PDB entry 6MMW | electron microscopy, 6.20 A resolution (low resolution: residue-level contacts below are approximate; hydrogen-bond / salt-bridge calls are withheld) | chains A and D of the 4 polymer chains in the assembly

== Chain A ==
Name: Glutamate receptor ionotropic, NMDA 1
From: Rattus norvegicus
UniProt: P35439 (NMDZ1_RAT), isoform P35439-5; residues 1-838 here = UniProt positions 1-838
Chain sequence (838 residues; row label = number of the first residue in the row):
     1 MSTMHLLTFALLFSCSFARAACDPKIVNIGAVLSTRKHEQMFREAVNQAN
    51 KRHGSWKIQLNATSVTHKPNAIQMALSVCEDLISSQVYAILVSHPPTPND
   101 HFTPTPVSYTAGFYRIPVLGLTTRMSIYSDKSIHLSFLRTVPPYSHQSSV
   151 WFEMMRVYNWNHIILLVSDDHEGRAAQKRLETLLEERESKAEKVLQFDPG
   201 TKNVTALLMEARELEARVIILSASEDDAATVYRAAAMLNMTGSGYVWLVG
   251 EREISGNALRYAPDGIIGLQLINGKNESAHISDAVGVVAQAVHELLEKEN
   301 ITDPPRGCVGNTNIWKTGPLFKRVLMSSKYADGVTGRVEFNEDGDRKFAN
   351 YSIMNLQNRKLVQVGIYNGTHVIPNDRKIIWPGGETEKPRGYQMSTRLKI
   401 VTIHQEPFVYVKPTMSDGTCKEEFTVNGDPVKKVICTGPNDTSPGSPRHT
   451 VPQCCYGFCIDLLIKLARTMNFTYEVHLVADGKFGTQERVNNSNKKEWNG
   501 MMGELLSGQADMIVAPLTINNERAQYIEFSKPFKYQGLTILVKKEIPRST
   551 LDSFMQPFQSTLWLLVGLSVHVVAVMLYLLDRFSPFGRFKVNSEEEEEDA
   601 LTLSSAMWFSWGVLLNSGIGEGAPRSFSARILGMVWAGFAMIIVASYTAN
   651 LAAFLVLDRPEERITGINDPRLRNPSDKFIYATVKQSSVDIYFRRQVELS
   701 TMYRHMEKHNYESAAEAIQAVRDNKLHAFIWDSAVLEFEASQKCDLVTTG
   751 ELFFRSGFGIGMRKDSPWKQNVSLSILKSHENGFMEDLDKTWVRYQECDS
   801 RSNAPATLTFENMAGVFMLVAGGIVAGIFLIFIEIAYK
Disordered / not traced: 1-24, 545-559, 586-600, 617-626, 798-806
Disulfide bonds: C420-C454, C436-C455
Covalently attached groups: N-acetylglucosamine (NAG) linked to N61, N203, N239, N276, N300, N350, N368, N440, N471, N491, N771
Swiss-Prot annotation at these positions:
  - region: L603 to P624 (Pore-forming)
  - binding site (glycine): P516, T518, R523, S688, D732
  - glycosylation (N-linked (GlcNAc...) asparagine): N61, N203, N239, N276, N300, N350, N368, N440, N471, N491, N674, N771

== Chain D ==
Name: Glutamate receptor ionotropic, NMDA 2A
From: Rattus norvegicus
UniProt: Q00959 (NMDE1_RAT); numbering as in UniProt (aligned over 1-837)
Chain sequence (837 residues; each row starts with the number of its first residue):
     1 MGRLGYWTLLVLPALLVWRDPAQNAAAEKGPPALNIAVLLGHSHDVTERE
    51 LRNLWGPEQATGLPLDVNVVALLMNRTDPKSLITHVCDLMSGARIHGLVF
   101 GDDTDQEAVAQMLDFISSQTFIPILGIAGGASMIMADKDPTSTFFQFGAS
   151 IQQQATVMLKIMQDYDWHVFSLVTTIFPGYRDFISFIKTTVDNSFVGWDM
   201 QNVITLDTSFEDAKTQVQLKKIHSSVILLYCSKDEAVLILSEARSLGLTG
   251 YDFFWIVPSLVSGNTELIPKEFPSGLISVSYDDWDYSLEARVRDGLGILT
   301 TAASSMLEKFSYIPEAKASCYGQAEKPETPLHTLHQFMVNVTWDGKDLSF
   351 TEEGYQVHPRLVVIVLNKDREWEKVGKWENQTLSLRHAVWPRYKSFSDCE
   401 PDDNHLSIVTLEEAPFVIVEDIDPLTETCVRNTVPCRKFVKINNSTNEGM
   451 NVKKCCKGFCIDILKKLSRTVKFTYDLYLVTNGKHGKKVNNVWNGMIGEV
   501 VYQRAVMAVGSLTINEERSEVVDFSVPFVETGISVMVSRSNGTVSPSAFL
   551 EPFSASVWVMMFVMLLIVSAIAVFVFEYFSPVGYNRNLAKGKAPHGPSFT
   601 IGKAIWLLWGLVFNNSVPVQNPKGTTSKIMVSVWAFFAVIFLASYTANLA
   651 AFMIQEEFVDQVTGLSDKKFQRPHDYSPPFRFGTVPAGSTERNIRNNYPY
   701 MHQYMTRFNQRGVEDALVSLKTGKLDAFIYDAAVLNYKAGRDEGCKLVTI
   751 GSGYIFATTGYGIALQKGSPWKRQIDLALLQFVGDGEMEELETLWLTGIC
   801 HNEKNEVMSSQLDIDNMAGVFYMLAAAMALSLITFIW
Disordered / not traced: 1-33, 539-554, 580-597, 801-808
Disulfide bonds: C87-C320, C429-C455, C745-C800
Covalently attached groups: N-acetylglucosamine (NAG) linked to N75, N340, N380, N443, N444
Construct notes: engineered mutation A128 (His in Q00959), A687 (Asn in Q00959); conflict T758 (Ser in Q00959)

== Chain A / chain D interface ==
Contacting residue pairs (68):
  I519(A) - L780(D)
  N520(A) - L780(D)
  N521(A) - L777(D)
  N521(A) - L780(D)
  N521(A) - Q781(D)
  A524(A) - R773(D)
  A524(A) - L777(D)
  A524(A) - L780(D)
  Q525(A) - R773(D)
  Q525(A) - L777(D)
  E528(A) - R773(D)
  K531(A) - F524(D)
  P532(A) - P527(D)
  Y535(A) - P527(D)
  Y535(A) - E530(D)
  Q536(A) - E530(D)
  W608(A) - T625(D)
  W608(A) - K628(D)
  L615(A) - S632(D)
  L615(A) - A635(D)
  N616(A) - N614(D)
  T648(A) - A643(D)
  T648(A) - T646(D)
  L651(A) - A643(D)
  L651(A) - A647(D)
  L655(A) - A647(D)
  V656(A) - A647(D)
  V656(A) - A650(D)
  V656(A) - A651(D)
  V656(A) - I654(D)
  Y692(A) - V783(D)
  Y692(A) - G784(D)
  Y692(A) - D785(D)
  Y692(A) - G786(D)
  R695(A) - G784(D)
  F754(A) - V783(D)
  R755(A) - E530(D)
  K764(A) - R773(D)
  L777(A) - I514(D)
  L777(A) - N515(D)
  L777(A) - E516(D)
  L777(A) - S519(D)
  K778(A) - E516(D)
  H780(A) - A757(D)
  H780(A) - T758(D)
  E781(A) - N697(D)
  E786(A) - Y754(D)
  E786(A) - I755(D)
  E786(A) - F756(D)
  T807(A) - A555(D)
  T807(A) - N648(D)
  L808(A) - V557(D)
  T809(A) - V557(D)
  F810(A) - S556(D)
  F810(A) - V557(D)
  F810(A) - M560(D)
  M813(A) - S644(D)
  V816(A) - F637(D)
  V816(A) - I640(D)
  F817(A) - M560(D)
  F817(A) - M561(D)
  F817(A) - M564(D)
  V820(A) - V633(D)
  I824(A) - I567(D)
  I824(A) - I571(D)
  I831(A) - T626(D)
  I835(A) - Y578(D)
  K838(A) - Y578(D)
Other interface residues (no listed pair), chain A (50 interface residues in all): Y526, G537, W563, Y647, L752, F753, S756, K769, Q770, L774, N782
Other interface residues (no listed pair), chain D (52 interface residues in all): F636, T759, K772, E789, E792

== Overview ==
Chain A and chain D form an interface of 50 and 52 residues respectively. Covalently linked
N-acetylglucosamine: at N61(A), N203(A), N239(A), N276(A), N300(A) and N350(A) and 5 more. Covalently linked
N-acetylglucosamine: at N75(D), N340(D), N380(D), N443(D) and N444(D).
Here chain A is Glutamate receptor ionotropic, NMDA 1 and chain D is Glutamate receptor ionotropic, NMDA 2A,
both from Rattus norvegicus. Entry 6MMW (Triheteromeric NMDA receptor GluN1/GluN2A/GluN2A* in the
'2-Knuckle-Symmetric' conformation, in complex with glycine and glutamate, in the ...) was determined by
electron microscopy together with 6MM9, 6MMA, 6MMB, 6MMG, 6MMH, 6MMI and 12 further entries from the same
study.
